6HTP - chains R and S of the 28 polymer chains in the assembly; structure by X-ray diffraction, 3.00 A resolution.

Chain R:
Molecule: Proteasome subunit alpha type-5
Source organism: Saccharomyces cerevisiae (strain ATCC 204508 / S288c)
Notes: EC 3.4.25.1
UniProtKB: P32379 (PSA5_YEAST); residues -7 to 252 here correspond to UniProt positions 1-260 (UniProt number = residue number + 8)
Sequence (260 residues; each row starts with the number of its first residue; numbers below 1 keep their minus sign (Met-7 is residue -7)):
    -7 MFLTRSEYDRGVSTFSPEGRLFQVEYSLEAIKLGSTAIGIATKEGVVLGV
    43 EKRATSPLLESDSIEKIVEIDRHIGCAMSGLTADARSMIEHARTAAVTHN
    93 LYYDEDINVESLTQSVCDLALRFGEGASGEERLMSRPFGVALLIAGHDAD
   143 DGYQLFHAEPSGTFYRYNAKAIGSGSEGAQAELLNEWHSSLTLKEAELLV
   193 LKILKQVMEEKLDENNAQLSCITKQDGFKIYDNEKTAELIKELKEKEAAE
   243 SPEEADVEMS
Unresolved in the structure: -7 to 0, 118-124, 243-252

Chain S:
Molecule: Proteasome subunit alpha type-6
Source organism: Saccharomyces cerevisiae (strain ATCC 204508 / S288c)
Notes: EC 3.4.25.1
UniProtKB: P40302 (PSA6_YEAST); residues 0-233 here correspond to UniProt positions 1-234 (UniProt number = residue number + 1)
Sequence (234 residues; row label = number of the first residue in the row; numbering starts at 0):
     0 MFRNNYDGDTVTFSPTGRLFQVEYALEAIKQGSVTVGLRSNTHAVLVALK
    50 RNADELSSYQKKIIKCDEHMGLSLAGLAPDARVLSNYLRQQCNYSSLVFN
   100 RKLAVERAGHLLCDKAQKNTQSYGGRPYGVGLLIIGYDKSGAHLLEFQPS
   150 GNVTELYGTAIGARSQGAKTYLERTLDTFIKIDGNPDELIKAGVEAISQS
   200 LRDESLTVDNLSIAIVGKDTPFTIYDGEAVAKYI
Unresolved in the structure: 0-2
Swiss-Prot annotation at these positions:
  - modified residue: Ser13 (Phosphoserine)
  - cross-link: Lys190 (Glycyl lysine isopeptide (Lys-Gly) (interchain with G-Cter in ubiquitin))

Interface between chain R and chain S:
Pairs across the interface - 46 pairs, chain R then chain S:
  Ser5(R) with Arg125(S)
  Thr6(R) with Gly7(S); Gln20(S)
  Phe7(R) with Gln20(S), hydrogen bond (backbone-side chain); Tyr23(S); Ala24(S), hydrophobic; Arg125(S); Pro126(S); Gly128(S)
  Ser8(R) with Tyr23(S)
  Pro9(R) with Tyr23(S), hydrophobic; Glu26(S)
  Glu10(R) with Glu26(S); Gln30(S)
  Gly11(R) with Tyr23(S); Ala27(S)
  Leu13(R) with Arg125(S)
  Gln106(R) with Arg81(S), hydrogen bond
  Asp110(R) with Arg81(S), salt bridge
  Leu113(R) with Pro78(S), hydrophobic; Asp79(S); Arg125(S)
  Ser153(R) with Pro78(S)
  Gly154(R) with Pro78(S)
  Thr155(R) with Gln59(S); Pro78(S)
  Phe156(R) with Gln59(S)
  Tyr157(R) with Arg50(S); Ala52(S); Ser56(S); Ser57(S); Gln59(S)
  Arg158(R) with Ser56(S); Ser57(S), hydrogen bond (backbone-backbone)
  Tyr159(R) with Ala52(S); Asp53(S); Leu55(S); Ser56(S)
  Asn160(R) with Leu55(S), hydrogen bond (backbone-backbone)
  Ala161(R) with Leu55(S)
  Gln172(R) with Asp53(S), hydrogen bond; Leu55(S)
  Leu175(R) with Leu55(S)
  Leu176(R) with Glu54(S); Leu55(S), hydrophobic
  Trp179(R) with Leu55(S), hydrophobic
Also at the interface, not in a pair above, chain R (26 interface residues in all): Arg2, Gly3
Also at the interface, not in a pair above, chain S (26 interface residues in all): Asp6, Asn51, Lys60, Leu76, Gly123

Overview:
Chain R and chain S each contribute 26 residues to their interface, with 5 hydrogen bonds and 1 salt bridge.
Among the polar pairs are Asp110(R)-Arg81(S), Phe7(R)-Gln20(S) and Gln106(R)-Arg81(S).
Chain R is Proteasome subunit alpha type-5 and chain S is Proteasome subunit alpha type-6, both from
Saccharomyces cerevisiae (strain ATCC 204508 / S288c); the structure, Yeast 20S proteasome with human beta2c
(S171G) in complex with 7, was determined by X-ray diffraction (same publication as 6HTB, 6HTC, 6HTD, 6HTR,
6HUB, 6HUC and 30 further entries).
